Entry 7Z02 (X-ray diffraction, 2.36 A resolution); this record covers chains B and F of the 3 polymer chains in the assembly.

Chain B:
Protein: Tubulin beta-2B chain
From: Bos taurus
UniProtKB: Q6B856 (TBB2B_BOVIN); the author numbering skips numbers that UniProt does not, so the offset changes along the chain: 1-42 = UniProt 1-42; 45-360 = UniProt 43-358; 369-455 = UniProt 359-445
Chain sequence (445 residues; numbered 1 to 455; 10 numbers in that range are skipped by the numbering (no residue carries them; nothing is unmodelled there); the number before each row is that of its first residue):
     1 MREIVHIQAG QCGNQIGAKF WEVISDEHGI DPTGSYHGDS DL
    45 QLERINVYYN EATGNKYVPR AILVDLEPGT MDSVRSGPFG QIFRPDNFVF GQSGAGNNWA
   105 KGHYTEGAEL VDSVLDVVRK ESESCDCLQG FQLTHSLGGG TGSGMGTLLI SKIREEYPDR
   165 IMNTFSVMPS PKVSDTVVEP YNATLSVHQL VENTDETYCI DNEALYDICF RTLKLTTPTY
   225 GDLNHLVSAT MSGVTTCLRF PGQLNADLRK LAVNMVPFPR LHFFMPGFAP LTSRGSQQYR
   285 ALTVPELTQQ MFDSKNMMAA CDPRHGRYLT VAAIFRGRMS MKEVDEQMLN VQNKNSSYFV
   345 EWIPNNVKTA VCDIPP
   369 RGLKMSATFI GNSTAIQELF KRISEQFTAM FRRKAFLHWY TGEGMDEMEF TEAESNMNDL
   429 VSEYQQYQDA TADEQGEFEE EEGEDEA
Unresolved in the structure: 442-455
UniProt features mapped onto this chain:
  - motif: Met-1 to Ile-4 (MREI motif)
  - binding site (GTP): Gln-11, Glu-71, Ser-140, Gly-144, Thr-145, Gly-146, Asn-206, Asn-228
  - binding site (Mg(2+)): Glu-71
  - modified residue: Ser-40 (Phosphoserine), Thr-57 (Phosphothreonine), Lys-60 (N6-acetyllysine), Ser-174 (Phosphoserine), Thr-287 (Phosphothreonine), Thr-292 (Phosphothreonine), Arg-320 (Omega-N-methylarginine), Glu-448 (5-glutamyl polyglutamate)
  - cross-link (Glycyl lysine isopeptide (Lys-Gly)): Lys-60 (interchain with G-Cter in ubiquitin), Lys-326 (interchain with G-Cter in ubiquitin)
Residues lining bound ligands:
  - GDP (guanosine-5'-diphosphate): Gly-10, Gln-11, Cys-12, Gln-15, Ile-16, Asn-101, Ser-140, Gly-142, Gly-143, Gly-144, Thr-145, Gly-146, Val-171, Pro-173, Val-177, Glu-183, Asn-206, Tyr-224, Leu-227, Asn-228
  - I8N (6-methyl-2-[2-(3,4,5-trimethoxyphenyl)ethyl]-1,3-benzothiazole): Tyr-202, Gly-237, Val-238, Thr-240, Cys-241, Leu-242, Leu-248, Ala-250, Lys-254, Leu-255, Asn-258, Met-259, Thr-314, Val-315, Ala-316, Ala-317, Ile-318, Asn-349, Asn-350, Val-351, Lys-352, Ala-354, Ile-378

Chain F:
Protein: Designed Ankyrin Repeat Protein (DARPIN) D1
From: synthetic construct
Notes: antibody fragment or engineered binder
Chain sequence (169 residues; numbered 1 to 169; the number before each row is that of its first residue):
     1 MRGSHHHHHH GSDLGKKLLE AARAGQDDEV RILMANGADV NATDASGLTP LHLAATYGHL
    61 EIVEVLLKHG ADVNAIDIMG STPLHLAALI GHLEIVEVLL KHGADVNAVD TWGDTPLHLA
   121 AIMGHLEIVE VLLKHGADVN AQDKFGKTAF DISIDNGNED LAEILQKLN
Unresolved in the structure: 1-12, 168-169

Chain B / chain F interface:
Contacting residue pairs (29; chain B residue first):
  Pro-175(B) / Met-123(F)
  Pro-175(B) / Gly-124(F)
  Lys-176(B) / Asn-158(F)  hydrogen bond
  Lys-176(B) / Asp-160(F)  salt bridge
  Val-181(B) / Ile-90(F)
  Val-181(B) / His-125(F)
  Tyr-210(B) / Asp-160(F)
  Arg-215(B) / Glu-159(F)  salt bridge
  Arg-215(B) / Asp-160(F)  salt bridge
  Glu-393(B) / Ile-122(F)
  Glu-393(B) / Ile-152(F)
  Glu-393(B) / Asn-156(F)  hydrogen bond
  Gln-394(B) / Ile-122(F)  hydrogen bond (side chain-backbone)
  Gln-394(B) / Met-123(F)
  Ala-397(B) / Leu-89(F)
  Ala-397(B) / Met-123(F)  hydrophobic
  Met-398(B) / Leu-89(F)  hydrophobic
  Met-398(B) / Ile-90(F)  hydrophobic
  Met-398(B) / Met-123(F)  hydrophobic
  Arg-400(B) / Trp-112(F)
  Arg-400(B) / Asp-114(F)  salt bridge
  Arg-401(B) / Asp-110(F)  salt bridge
  Arg-401(B) / Trp-112(F)
  Arg-401(B) / Asp-114(F)  salt bridge
  Arg-401(B) / Leu-119(F)
  Phe-404(B) / Thr-56(F)
  Phe-404(B) / Tyr-57(F)  hydrophobic
  Phe-404(B) / Ile-90(F)  hydrophobic
  His-406(B) / Tyr-57(F)  hydrogen bond
Other interface residues (no listed pair), chain B (18 interface residues in all): Glu-207, Asp-211, Phe-214, Arg-390, Ala-403
Other interface residues (no listed pair), chain F (20 interface residues in all): Ser-81, Leu-86, Gly-157

Summary:
The interface between chain B and chain F involves 18 residues on one side and 20 on the other; the contacts
include 4 hydrogen bonds and 6 salt bridges. Polar contacts include Lys-176(B)/Asp-160(F),
Arg-215(B)/Glu-159(F) and Arg-215(B)/Asp-160(F). Chain B binds GDP and compound I8N.
Chain B is Tubulin beta-2B chain (Bos taurus) and chain F is Designed Ankyrin Repeat Protein (DARPIN) D1
(synthetic construct); the structure, Z-SBTub2M photoswitch bound to tubulin-DARPin D1 complex, was determined
by X-ray diffraction (same publication as 7Z01).
